PDB entry 6OBD | X-ray diffraction, 2.20 A resolution | chains A and E of the 3 polymer chains in the assembly

# Chain A
Molecule: anti-GLD52 Fab light chain
From: Mus musculus
Notes: antibody fragment or engineered binder
Sequence (216 residues; each row starts with the number of its first residue):
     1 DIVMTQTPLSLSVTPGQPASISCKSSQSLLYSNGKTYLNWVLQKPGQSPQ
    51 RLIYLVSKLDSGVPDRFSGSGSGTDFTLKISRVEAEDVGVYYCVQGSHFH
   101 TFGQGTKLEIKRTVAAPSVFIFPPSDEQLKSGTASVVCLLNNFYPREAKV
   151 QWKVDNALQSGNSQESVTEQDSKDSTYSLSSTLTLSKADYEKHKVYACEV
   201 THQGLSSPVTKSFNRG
Disulfide bonds: C23-C93, C138-C198
Bound ions: Zn2+: N141, N142 (shared with 1 residue of chain B)
Reported in the primary citation:
  - binding site for phosphoric acid mono-(2-amino-ethyl) ester: N33, K35
  - mutagenesis - N33T, N33Y: decreased binding to CD52
  - mutagenesis - G34K, G34Q, G34R: increased stability
  - mutagenesis - G34A (3.5-fold), G34S (5.8-fold): decreased binding to 4-week incubation at 37 degC
  - mutagenesis - N33D (400-fold), N33H, N33K, N33Q, N33R, G34I, G34V: decreased binding to GLD52 peptide mimetic (chain E)
  - mutagenesis - G34K, G34R: increased binding to GLD52 peptide mimetic (chain E)

# Chain E
Molecule: GLD52 peptide mimetic
Sequence (10 residues; each row starts with the number of its first residue):
     3 NDTSQTSSPS
Unresolved in the structure: 3
Ligand contacts: phosphoric acid mono-(2-amino-ethyl) ester (OPE): S6, P11, S12

# How chain A and chain E interact
Residue-residue contacts (17):
  Y31(A) with P11(E), hydrophobic
  N33(A) with P11(E)
  Y37(A) with T8(E); S9(E); S10(E); P11(E)
  N39(A) with T8(E); S9(E)
  R51(A) with T8(E), hydrogen bond; S9(E), hydrogen bond
  Y54(A) with T8(E)
  L55(A) with T8(E)
  G96(A) with S9(E); S10(E); P11(E)
  H100(A) with S9(E); S10(E)

# Summary
The interface between chain A and chain E involves 9 residues on one side and 4 on the other; the contacts
include 2 hydrogen bonds. Among the polar pairs are R51(A)-T8(E) and R51(A)-S9(E). The paper reports a binding
site for phosphoric acid mono-(2-amino-ethyl) ester at N33(A) and K35(A); N33D, N33H and N33K of chain A,
among others, reduce binding to GLD52 peptide mimetic (chain E); 14 substitutions were tested in all.
Here chain A is anti-GLD52 Fab light chain (Mus musculus) and chain E is GLD52 peptide mimetic. Entry 6OBD
(Crystal structure of anti-GLD52 Fab complex with human GLD52 peptide mimetic) was determined by X-ray
diffraction.
